PDB entry 4U9G | X-ray diffraction, 2.25 A resolution | chain A

# Chain A
Protein: NO-binding heme-dependent sensor protein
From: Shewanella oneidensis
UniProt: Q8EF49 (Q8EF49_SHEON); residues 1-181 here = UniProt positions 1-181
Amino-acid sequence (187 residues; row label = number of the first residue in the row):
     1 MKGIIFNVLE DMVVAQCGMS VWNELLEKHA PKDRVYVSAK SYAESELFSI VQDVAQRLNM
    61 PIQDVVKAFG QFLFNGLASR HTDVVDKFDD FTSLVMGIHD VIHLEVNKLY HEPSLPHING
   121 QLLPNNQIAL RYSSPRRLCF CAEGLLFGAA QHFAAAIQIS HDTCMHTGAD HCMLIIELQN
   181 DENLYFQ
Construct notes: engineered mutation Ala-154 (Gln in Q8EF49), Ala-155 (Gln in Q8EF49), Ala-156 (Lys in Q8EF49); expression tag (182-187)
Metal / ion sites: heme Fe near His-103 (its only coordinating residue here); Zn2+: Cys-139, His-161, Cys-164, Cys-172; Na+: Asn-180, Asp-181, Leu-184
Ligand contacts:
  - carbon monoxide (CMO): Leu-73, Leu-77, His-103, Leu-145
  - heme (HEM): Met-1, Lys-2, Ile-4, Ile-5, Phe-74, Leu-77, His-81, Val-84, Val-85, Leu-94, Ile-98, Ile-102, His-103, Val-106, Tyr-110, Pro-113, Ser-114, Leu-115, Pro-116, Ile-118, Tyr-132, Ser-134, Arg-136, Leu-138, Ala-142, Leu-145, Leu-146, Ala-149
What the authors report for this chain:
  - binding site for carbon monoxide: Leu-77
  - conformationally variable residues: Leu-77
  - mutagenesis - H161A: abolished expression
  - mutagenesis - H161Q: unchanged binding to zinc
  - mutagenesis - H161Q: unchanged stability

# Summary
Chain A binds heme and carbon monoxide. Cys-139, His-161, Cys-164 and Cys-172 coordinate Zn2+. Asn-180,
Asp-181 and Leu-184 form the Na+ site. The paper reports a binding site for carbon monoxide at Leu-77; H161A
abolishes expression.
Chain A is NO-binding heme-dependent sensor protein (Shewanella oneidensis); the structure, Crystal structure
of an H-NOX protein from S. oneidensis in the Fe(II)CO ligation state, Q154A/Q155A/K156A mutant, was
determined by X-ray diffraction, deposited together with 4U99, 4U9B, 4U9J and 4U9K.
